PDB entry 7NKL | electron microscopy, 3.67 A resolution | chains C and D of the 8 polymer chains in the assembly

# Chain C
Protein: ATP synthase subunit alpha
From: Mycolicibacterium smegmatis (strain ATCC 700084 / mc(2)155)
Notes: EC 7.1.2.2
UniProt: A0R202 (ATPA_MYCS2); numbering as in UniProt (aligned over 1-548)
Amino-acid sequence (548 residues; numbered 1 to 548; the number before each row is that of its first residue):
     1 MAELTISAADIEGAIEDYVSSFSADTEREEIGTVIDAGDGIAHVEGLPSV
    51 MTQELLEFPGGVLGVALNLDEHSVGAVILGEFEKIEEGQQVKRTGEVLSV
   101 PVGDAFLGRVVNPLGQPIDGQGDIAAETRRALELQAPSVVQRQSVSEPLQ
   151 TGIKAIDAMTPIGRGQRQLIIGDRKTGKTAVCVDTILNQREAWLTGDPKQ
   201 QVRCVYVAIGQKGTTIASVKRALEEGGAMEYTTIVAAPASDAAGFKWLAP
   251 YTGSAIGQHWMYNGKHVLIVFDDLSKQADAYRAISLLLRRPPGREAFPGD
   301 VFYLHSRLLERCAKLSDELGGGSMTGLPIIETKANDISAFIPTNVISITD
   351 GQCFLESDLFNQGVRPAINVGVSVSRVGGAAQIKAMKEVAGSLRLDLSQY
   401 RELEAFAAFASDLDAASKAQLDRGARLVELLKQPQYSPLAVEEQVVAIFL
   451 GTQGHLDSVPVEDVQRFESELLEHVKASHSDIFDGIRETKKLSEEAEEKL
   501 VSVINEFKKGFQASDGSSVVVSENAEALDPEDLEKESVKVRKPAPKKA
Not modelled in the structure: 1-7, 24-44, 50-68, 75-548
Swiss-Prot annotation at these positions:
  - binding site (ATP): Gly172 to Thr179
  - site: Ser373 (Required for activity)

# Chain D
Protein: ATP synthase subunit beta
From: Mycolicibacterium smegmatis (strain ATCC 700084 / mc(2)155)
Notes: EC 7.1.2.2
UniProt: A0R200 (ATPB_MYCS2); numbering as in UniProt (aligned over 1-475)
Amino-acid sequence (475 residues; row label = number of the first residue in the row):
     1 MTATAEKTAGRVVRITGPVVDVEFPRGSVPELFNALHAEITFGALAKTLT
    51 LEVAQHLGDSLVRCISMQPTDGLVRGVEVTDTGASISVPVGDGVKGHVFN
   101 ALGDCLDDPGYGKDFEHWSIHRKPPAFSDLEPRTEMLETGLKVVDLLTPY
   151 VRGGKIALFGGAGVGKTVLIQEMINRIARNFGGTSVFAGVGERTREGNDL
   201 WVELADANVLKDTALVFGQMDEPPGTRMRVALSALTMAEFFRDEQGQDVL
   251 LFIDNIFRFTQAGSEVSTLLGRMPSAVGYQPTLADEMGELQERITSTRGR
   301 SITSMQAVYVPADDYTDPAPATTFAHLDATTELSRAVFSKGIFPAVDPLA
   351 SSSTILDPAIVGDEHYRVAQEVIRILQRYKDLQDIIAILGIDELSEEDKQ
   401 LVNRARRIERFLSQNMMAAEQFTGQPGSTVPLKETIEAFDKLTKGEFDHL
   451 PEQAFFLIGGLDDLAKKAESLGAKL
Not modelled in the structure: 1-6, 15-20, 31-56, 63-74, 80-475

# Chain C / chain D interface
Residue-residue contacts (11):
  Glu12(C) - Lys7(D)  salt bridge
  Gly46(C) - Arg75(D)
  Leu47(C) - Arg75(D)  hydrogen bond (backbone-side chain)
  Leu69(C) - Val13(D)
  Leu69(C) - Arg14(D)
  Leu69(C) - Arg75(D)
  Asp70(C) - Val13(D)
  Asp70(C) - Arg14(D)  salt bridge
  Asp70(C) - Arg75(D)  hydrogen bond (backbone-side chain)
  Ser73(C) - Arg75(D)
  Val74(C) - Arg75(D)
Also at the interface, not in a pair above, chain C (10 interface residues in all): Pro48, Ser49, Glu71

# In short
Chain C and chain D form an interface of 10 and 4 residues respectively, with 2 hydrogen bonds and 2 salt
bridges. Among the polar pairs are Glu12(C)-Lys7(D), Asp70(C)-Arg14(D) and Leu47(C)-Arg75(D). UniProt lists 8
ATP-binding residues on chain C.
Chain C is ATP synthase subunit alpha and chain D is ATP synthase subunit beta, both from Mycolicibacterium
smegmatis (strain ATCC 700084 / mc(2)155); the structure, Mycobacterium smegmatis ATP synthase b-delta state
2, was determined by electron microscopy together with 7NJK, 7NJL, 7NJM, 7NJN, 7NJO, 7NJP and 20 further
entries from the same study.
